PDB entry 9CQ6 | electron microscopy, 3.10 A resolution | chains F and J of the 18 polymer chains in the assembly

Chain F:
Name: DNA ligase 4
From: Homo sapiens
Notes: EC 6.5.1.1
UniProt: P49917 (DNLI4_HUMAN); residues 1-911 here = UniProt positions 1-911
Sequence (914 residues; each row starts with the number of its first residue; numbers below 1 keep their minus sign (Gly-2 is residue -2)):
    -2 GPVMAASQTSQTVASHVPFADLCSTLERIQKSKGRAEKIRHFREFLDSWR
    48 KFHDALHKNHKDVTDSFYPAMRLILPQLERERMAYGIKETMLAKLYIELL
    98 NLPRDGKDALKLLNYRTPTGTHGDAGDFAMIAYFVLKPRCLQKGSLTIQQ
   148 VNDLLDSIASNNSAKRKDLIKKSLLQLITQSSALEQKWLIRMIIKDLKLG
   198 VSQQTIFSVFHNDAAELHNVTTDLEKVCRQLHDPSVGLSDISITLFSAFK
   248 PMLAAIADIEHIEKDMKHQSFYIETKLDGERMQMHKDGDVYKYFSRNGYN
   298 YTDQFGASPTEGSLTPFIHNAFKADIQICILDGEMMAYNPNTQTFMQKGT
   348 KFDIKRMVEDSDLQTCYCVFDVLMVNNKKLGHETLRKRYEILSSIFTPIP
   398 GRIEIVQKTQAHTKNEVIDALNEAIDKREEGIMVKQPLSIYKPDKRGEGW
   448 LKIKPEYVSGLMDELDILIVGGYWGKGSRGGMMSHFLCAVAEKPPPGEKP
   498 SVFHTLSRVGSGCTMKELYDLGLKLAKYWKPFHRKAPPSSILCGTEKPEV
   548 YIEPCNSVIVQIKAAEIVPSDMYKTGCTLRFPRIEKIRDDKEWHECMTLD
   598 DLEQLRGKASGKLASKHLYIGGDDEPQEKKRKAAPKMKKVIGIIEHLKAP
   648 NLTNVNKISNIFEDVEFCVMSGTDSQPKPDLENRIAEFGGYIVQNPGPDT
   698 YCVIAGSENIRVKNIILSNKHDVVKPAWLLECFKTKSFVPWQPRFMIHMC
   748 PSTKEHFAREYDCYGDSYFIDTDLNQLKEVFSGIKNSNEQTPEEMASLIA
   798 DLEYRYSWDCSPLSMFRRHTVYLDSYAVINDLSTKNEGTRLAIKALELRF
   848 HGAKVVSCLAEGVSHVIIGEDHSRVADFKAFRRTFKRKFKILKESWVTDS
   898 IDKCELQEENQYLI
Not modelled in the structure: -2 to 6, 346-358, 618-655, 911
Sequence notes: expression tag (-2 to 0)
Small-molecule neighbours: adenosine monophosphate (AMP): Leu250, Glu271, Thr272, Lys273, Leu274, Arg278, Arg293, Glu331, Phe367, Val403, Met430, Lys432, Lys449, Lys451
UniProt features mapped onto this chain:
  - region: Leu610 to Asp620 (Required for catalytic activity)
  - active site: Lys273 (N6-AMP-lysine intermediate)
  - binding site (ATP): Glu271, Thr272, Lys273, Leu274, Arg278, Glu331, Lys345, Phe367, Glu427, Lys432, Lys449, Lys451
  - binding site (Mg(2+)): Glu331, Glu427
  - natural variant: Arg278 (R278H: In LIG4S and leukemia), Gln433 (deletion: In RSSCID), Gly469 (G469E: In LIG4S), Arg580 to Ile911 (deletion: In LIG4S), Leu774 (L774P: Found in a patient with microcephalic primordial dwarfism; uncertain significance), Arg814 to Ile911 (deletion: In LIG4S)

Chain J:
Molecule: 68-nt DNA strand
Sequence (68 nucleotides; numbered 1 to 68; the number before each row is that of its first residue):
     1 CGCGCCCAGCTTTCCCAGCTAATAAACTAAAAACATTCGTTCACGTGAGT
    51 TCCAGTACAAGTCTGGTC
Not modelled in the structure: 1-30

How chain F and chain J interact:
Residue-residue contacts (28):
  Asp193(F) - DC63(J)  phosphate contact
  Lys195(F) - DT62(J)  hydrogen bond to the phosphate
  Lys195(F) - DC63(J)  salt bridge to the phosphate
  Ser199(F) - DA60(J)  phosphate contact
  Ser199(F) - DG61(J)  sugar contact
  Gln200(F) - DG61(J)  hydrogen bond to the phosphate
  Gln201(F) - DA60(J)  phosphate contact
  Gly472(F) - DT64(J)  phosphate contact
  Lys473(F) - DC63(J)  sugar contact
  Lys473(F) - DT64(J)  phosphate contact
  Gly474(F) - DC63(J)  phosphate contact
  Ser475(F) - DC63(J)  hydrogen bond to the phosphate
  Ser481(F) - DC63(J)  hydrogen bond to the phosphate
  Ser481(F) - DT64(J)  hydrogen bond to the phosphate
  His482(F) - DT64(J)  salt bridge to the phosphate
  His482(F) - DG65(J)  salt bridge to the phosphate
  Ser504(F) - DG66(J)  phosphate contact
  Arg505(F) - DG65(J)  salt bridge to the phosphate
  Arg505(F) - DG66(J)  phosphate contact
  Gly507(F) - DT64(J)  phosphate contact
  Gly507(F) - DG65(J)  sugar contact
  Pro566(F) - DT67(J)  phosphate contact
  Ser567(F) - DT67(J)  phosphate contact
  Met569(F) - DT67(J)  phosphate contact
  Tyr570(F) - DG66(J)  hydrogen bond to the phosphate
  Thr575(F) - DG66(J)  phosphate contact
  Thr575(F) - DT67(J)  phosphate contact
  Phe578(F) - DG65(J)  base contact
Other interface residues (no listed pair), chain F (26 interface residues in all): Arg443, Arg476, Val506, Val565, Leu576, Pro579
Other interface residues (no listed pair), chain J (9 interface residues in all): DA59

Summary:
26 residues of chain F and 9 residues of chain J are in contact, with 6 hydrogen bonds and 4 salt bridges.
Polar contacts include Lys195(F)-DT62(J), Gln200(F)-DG61(J) and Ser475(F)-DC63(J). Bound to chain F: adenosine
monophosphate.
Here chain F is DNA ligase 4 (Homo sapiens) and chain J is a 68-nt DNA strand. Entry 9CQ6 (The ligation
complex in the NHEJ pathway) was determined by electron microscopy, deposited together with 9CQ3, 9CQC, 9N81,
9N82 and 9N83.
